1LBQ - chains A and B; structure by X-ray diffraction, 2.40 A resolution.

# Chain A (and B)
Name: Ferrochelatase
Source organism: Saccharomyces cerevisiae
Notes: EC 4.99.1.1; fragment: protoheme ferrolyase; chain B of this document is another copy of the same molecule, construct and numbering; everything in this record applies to it too
UniProt: P16622 (HEMH_YEAST); numbering as in UniProt (aligned over 32-393)
Amino-acid sequence (362 residues; each row starts with the number of its first residue):
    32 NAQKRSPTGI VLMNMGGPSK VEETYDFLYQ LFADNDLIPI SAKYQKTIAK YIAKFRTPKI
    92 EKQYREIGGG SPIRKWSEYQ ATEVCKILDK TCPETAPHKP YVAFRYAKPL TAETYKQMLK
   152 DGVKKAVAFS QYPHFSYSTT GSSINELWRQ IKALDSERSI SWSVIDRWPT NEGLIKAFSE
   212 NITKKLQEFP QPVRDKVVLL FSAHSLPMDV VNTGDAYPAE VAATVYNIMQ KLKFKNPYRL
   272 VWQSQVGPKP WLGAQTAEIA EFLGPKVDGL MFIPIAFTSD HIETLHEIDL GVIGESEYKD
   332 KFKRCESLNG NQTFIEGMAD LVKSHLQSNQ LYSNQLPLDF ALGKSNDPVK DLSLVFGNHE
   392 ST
Not modelled in the structure: 32-35, 392-393 (chain B: 32-37, 392-393)
Curated features (UniProtKB/Swiss-Prot):
  - active site: Asp-351

# Chain A / chain B interface
Contacting residue pairs (51):
  Pro-200(A) / Tyr-257(B)
  Thr-201(A) / Tyr-257(B)  hydrogen bond
  Val-229(A) / Leu-369(B)  hydrophobic
  Met-239(A) / Met-239(B)  hydrophobic
  Val-242(A) / Gly-284(B)
  Asn-243(A) / Leu-283(B)
  Asn-243(A) / Gly-284(B)  hydrogen bond (side chain-backbone)
  Asn-243(A) / Ala-285(B)  hydrogen bond (side chain-backbone)
  Thr-244(A) / Ile-290(B)
  Gly-245(A) / Arg-270(B)  hydrogen bond (backbone-side chain)
  Gly-245(A) / Ala-285(B)
  Asp-246(A) / Arg-270(B)
  Ala-247(A) / Arg-270(B)
  Ala-250(A) / Ala-253(B)
  Ala-253(A) / Ala-250(B)
  Ala-253(A) / Ala-253(B)  hydrophobic
  Ala-254(A) / Tyr-257(B)  hydrophobic
  Tyr-257(A) / Thr-201(B)  hydrogen bond
  Tyr-257(A) / Ala-254(B)  hydrophobic
  Gln-261(A) / Thr-201(B)
  Phe-265(A) / Asn-365(B)
  Lys-266(A) / Asn-365(B)
  Asn-267(A) / Gln-366(B)  hydrogen bond (backbone-side chain)
  Pro-268(A) / Gln-366(B)
  Tyr-269(A) / Gln-366(B)  hydrogen bond (backbone-side chain)
  Tyr-269(A) / Leu-369(B)
  Arg-270(A) / Gly-245(B)  hydrogen bond (side chain-backbone)
  Arg-270(A) / Asp-246(B)
  Arg-270(A) / Ala-247(B)
  Arg-270(A) / Leu-369(B)
  Arg-270(A) / Asp-370(B)  salt bridge
  Arg-270(A) / Leu-373(B)
  Gly-284(A) / Val-242(B)
  Gly-284(A) / Asn-243(B)  hydrogen bond (backbone-side chain)
  Ala-285(A) / Asn-243(B)
  Ala-285(A) / Gly-245(B)
  Ile-290(A) / Leu-373(B)  hydrophobic
  Phe-293(A) / Ala-372(B)
  Asn-365(A) / Phe-265(B)  hydrogen bond (side chain-backbone)
  Asn-365(A) / Lys-266(B)
  Asn-365(A) / Pro-268(B)
  Gln-366(A) / Asn-267(B)
  Gln-366(A) / Pro-268(B)
  Gln-366(A) / Tyr-269(B)  hydrogen bond (side chain-backbone)
  Gln-366(A) / Arg-270(B)
  Leu-369(A) / Tyr-269(B)
  Leu-369(A) / Arg-270(B)
  Asp-370(A) / Arg-270(B)  salt bridge
  Ala-372(A) / Phe-293(B)
  Leu-373(A) / Leu-294(B)  hydrophobic
  Lys-375(A) / Phe-293(B)
Other interface residues (no listed pair), chain A (37 interface residues in all): Asn-258, Leu-271, Trp-282, Leu-283, Leu-294
Other interface residues (no listed pair), chain B (36 interface residues in all): Pro-200, Val-229, Thr-244, Glu-251, Gln-261, Trp-282, Lys-375

# In short
37 residues of chain A and 36 residues of chain B are in contact; the contacts include 11 hydrogen bonds and 2
salt bridges. Polar pairs include Arg-270(A)/Asp-370(B), Thr-201(A)/Tyr-257(B) and Asn-243(A)/Gly-284(B).
UniProt lists active-site residue Asp-351(A) on chain A.
Chain A and chain B are both Ferrochelatase (Saccharomyces cerevisiae); the structure, The crystal structure
of Saccharomyces cerevisiae ferrochelatase, was determined by X-ray diffraction (same publication as 1L8X).
